Entry 5BYV (X-ray diffraction, 2.16 A resolution); this record covers chains B and D of the 4 polymer chains in the assembly.

# Chain B (and D)
Name: Beta-ketothiolase
Organism: Mycobacterium smegmatis str. MC2 155
Notes: chain D of this document is another copy of the same molecule, construct and numbering; everything in this record applies to it too
UniProtKB: A0QUH3 (A0QUH3_MYCS2); residue numbers follow UniProt; this construct covers 1-407
Chain sequence (407 residues; each row starts with the number of its first residue):
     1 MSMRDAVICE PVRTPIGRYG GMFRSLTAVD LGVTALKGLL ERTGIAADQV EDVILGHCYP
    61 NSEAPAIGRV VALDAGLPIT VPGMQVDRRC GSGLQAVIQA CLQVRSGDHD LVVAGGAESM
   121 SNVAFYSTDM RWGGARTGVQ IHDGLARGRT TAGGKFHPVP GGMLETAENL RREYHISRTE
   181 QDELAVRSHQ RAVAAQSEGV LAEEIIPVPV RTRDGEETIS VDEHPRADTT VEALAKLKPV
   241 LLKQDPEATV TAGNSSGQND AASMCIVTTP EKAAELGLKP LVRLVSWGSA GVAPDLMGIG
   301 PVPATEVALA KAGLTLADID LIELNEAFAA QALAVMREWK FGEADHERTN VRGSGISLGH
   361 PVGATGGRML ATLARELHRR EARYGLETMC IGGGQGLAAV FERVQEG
Not modelled in the structure: 1-3, 213-215, 405-407 (chain D: 1-3, 212-216, 405-407)

# Interface between chain B and chain D
Pairs across the interface - 18 pairs, chain B then chain D:
  Met130(B) with Met130(D), hydrophobic; Gly133(D); Gly134(D), hydrogen bond (backbone-backbone)
  Arg131(B) with Gly133(D); Gly134(D), hydrogen bond (backbone-backbone); Ala135(D), hydrogen bond (backbone-backbone)
  Trp132(B) with Trp132(D); Gly133(D); Ala135(D), hydrophobic
  Gly133(B) with Met130(D); Arg131(D); Trp132(D); Gly133(D)
  Gly134(B) with Met130(D), hydrogen bond (backbone-backbone); Arg131(D), hydrogen bond (backbone-backbone)
  Ala135(B) with Arg131(D), hydrogen bond (backbone-backbone); Trp132(D), hydrophobic
  Val139(B) with Met130(D)
Other interface residues (no listed pair), chain B (8 interface residues in all): Asp129
Other interface residues (no listed pair), chain D (8 interface residues in all): Asp129, Val139

# In short
Chain B and chain D each contribute 8 residues to their interface, with 6 hydrogen bonds. Main-chain hydrogen
bonds include Met130(B)-Gly134(D), Arg131(B)-Gly134(D) and Arg131(B)-Ala135(D).
Both chains are Beta-ketothiolase (Mycobacterium smegmatis str. MC2 155). Entry 5BYV (Crystal structure of
MSM-13, a putative T1-like thiolase from Mycobacterium smegmatis) was determined by X-ray diffraction,
deposited together with 4ZRC, 5BZ4 and 5CBQ.
